8PID - chains J and A of the 9 polymer chains in the assembly; structure by electron microscopy, 3.00 A resolution.

[Chain J]
Molecule: DNA-directed RNA polymerase subunit beta'
Organism: Escherichia coli
Notes: EC 2.7.7.6
Reference sequence: P0A8T7 (RPOC_ECOLI); residue numbers follow UniProt; this construct covers 2-1407
Amino-acid sequence (1416 residues; each row starts with the number of its first residue):
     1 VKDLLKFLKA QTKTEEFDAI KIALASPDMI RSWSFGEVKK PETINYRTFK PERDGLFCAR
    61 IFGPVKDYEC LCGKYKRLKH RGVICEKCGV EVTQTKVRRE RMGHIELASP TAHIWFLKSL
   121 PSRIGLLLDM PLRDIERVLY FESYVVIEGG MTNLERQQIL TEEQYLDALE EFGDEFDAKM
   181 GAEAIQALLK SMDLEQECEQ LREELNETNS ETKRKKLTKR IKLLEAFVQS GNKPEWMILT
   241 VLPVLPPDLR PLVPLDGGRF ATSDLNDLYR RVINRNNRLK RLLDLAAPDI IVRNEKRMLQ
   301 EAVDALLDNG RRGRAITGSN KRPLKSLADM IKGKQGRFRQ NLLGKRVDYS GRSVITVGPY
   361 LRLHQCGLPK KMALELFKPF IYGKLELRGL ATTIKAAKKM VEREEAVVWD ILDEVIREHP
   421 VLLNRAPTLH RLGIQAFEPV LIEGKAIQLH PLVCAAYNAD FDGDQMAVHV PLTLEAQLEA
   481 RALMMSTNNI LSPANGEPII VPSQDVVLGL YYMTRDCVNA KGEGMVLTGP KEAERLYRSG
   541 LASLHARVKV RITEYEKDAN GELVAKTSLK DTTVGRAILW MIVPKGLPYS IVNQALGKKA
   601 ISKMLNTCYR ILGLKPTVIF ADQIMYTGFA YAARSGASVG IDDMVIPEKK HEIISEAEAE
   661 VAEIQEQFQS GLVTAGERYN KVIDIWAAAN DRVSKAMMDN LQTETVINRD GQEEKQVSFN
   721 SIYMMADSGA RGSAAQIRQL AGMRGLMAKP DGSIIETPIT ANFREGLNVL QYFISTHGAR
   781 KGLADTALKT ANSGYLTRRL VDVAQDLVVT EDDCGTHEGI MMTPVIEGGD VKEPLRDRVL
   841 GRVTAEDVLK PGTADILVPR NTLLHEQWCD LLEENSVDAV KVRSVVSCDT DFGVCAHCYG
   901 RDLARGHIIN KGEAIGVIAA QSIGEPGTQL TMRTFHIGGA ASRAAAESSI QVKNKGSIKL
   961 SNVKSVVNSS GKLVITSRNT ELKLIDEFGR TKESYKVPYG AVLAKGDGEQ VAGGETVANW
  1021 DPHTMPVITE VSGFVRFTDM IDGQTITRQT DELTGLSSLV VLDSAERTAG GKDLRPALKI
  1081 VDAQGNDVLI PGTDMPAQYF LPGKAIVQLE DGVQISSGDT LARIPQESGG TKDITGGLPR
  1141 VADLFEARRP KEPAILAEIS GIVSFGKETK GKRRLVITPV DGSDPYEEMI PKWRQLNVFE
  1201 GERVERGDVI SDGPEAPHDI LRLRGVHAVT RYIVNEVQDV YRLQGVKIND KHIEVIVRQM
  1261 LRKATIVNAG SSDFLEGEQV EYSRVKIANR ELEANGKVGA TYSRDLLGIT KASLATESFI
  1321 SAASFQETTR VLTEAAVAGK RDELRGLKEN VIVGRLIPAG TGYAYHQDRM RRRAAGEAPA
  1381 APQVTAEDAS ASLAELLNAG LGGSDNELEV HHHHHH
Unresolved in the structure: 1-15, 937-946, 1127-1133, 1376-1416
Construct notes: expression tag (1, 1408-1416)
UniProt features mapped onto this chain:
  - binding site (Zn(2+)): Cys70, Cys72, Cys85, Cys88, Cys814, Cys888, Cys895, Cys898
  - binding site (Mg(2+)): Asp460, Asp462, Asp464
  - modified residue: Lys983 (N6-acetyllysine)
  - mutagenesis: Gln504 (Q504P: Resistant to antibiotics salinamide A and B), Asn690 (N690D: Resistant to antibiotics salinamide A and B), Met697 (M697V: Resistant to antibiotics salinamide A and B), Ala735 (A735T: Resistant to antibiotics salinamide A and B), Arg738 (R738C/H/P/S: Resistant to antibiotics salinamide A and B), Ala748 (A748E: Resistant to antibiotics salinamide A and B), Pro758 (P758S/T: Resistant to antibiotics salinamide A and B), Phe763 (F763C: Resistant to antibiotics salinamide A and B), Ser775 (S775A: Resistant to antibiotics salinamide A and B), Ala779 (A779T/V: Resistant to antibiotics salinamide A and B), Arg780 (R780C: Resistant to antibiotics salinamide A and B), Gly782 (G782A/C: Resistant to antibiotics salinamide A and B), 1 further mutagenesis entry in UniProt
Bound ions: Zn2+ site 1: Cys70, Cys72, Cys85, Cys88; Mg2+: Asp460, Asp462 (shared with 2 residues of chain R); Zn2+ site 2: Cys814, Cys888, Cys895, Cys898

[Chain A]
Molecule: non-template DNA
Sequence (40 nucleotides; numbered 1 to 40; the number before each row is that of its first residue):
     1 CACCACCACG CGGGCGGTAG CGTGCTTTTT TCGATCTTCC
Unresolved in the structure: 1-2

[Interface between chain J and chain A]
Contacting residue pairs (20; chain J residue first):
  Glu42(J) with DC11(A), phosphate contact
  Arg47(J) with DA8(A), sugar contact; DC9(A), salt bridge to the phosphate
  Arg133(J) with DT31(A), hydrogen bond to the phosphate; DC32(A), salt bridge to the phosphate
  Arg270(J) with DG12(A), base contact; DG13(A), hydrogen bond to the base
  Arg271(J) with DG13(A), hydrogen bond to the base
  Asn274(J) with DG12(A), base contact
  Arg275(J) with DG12(A), sugar contact; DG13(A), salt bridge to the phosphate
  Arg278(J) with DG12(A), phosphate contact
  Arg314(J) with DG14(A), hydrogen bond to the base
  Arg1148(J) with DT27(A), hydrogen bond to the phosphate; DT28(A), salt bridge to the phosphate
  Lys1167(J) with DT38(A), salt bridge to the phosphate
  Thr1169(J) with DT37(A), phosphate contact
  Lys1170(J) with DC36(A), salt bridge to the phosphate; DT37(A), salt bridge to the phosphate
  Lys1311(J) with DT29(A), salt bridge to the phosphate
Also at the interface, not in a pair above, chain J (19 interface residues in all): Leu120, Pro121, Asp267, Lys321, Arg1174
Also at the interface, not in a pair above, chain A (16 interface residues in all): DC15, DT30

[Summary]
The interface between chain J and chain A involves 19 residues on one side and 16 on the other; the contacts
include 5 hydrogen bonds and 8 salt bridges. Among the polar pairs are Arg270(J)-DG13(A), Arg271(J)-DG13(A)
and Arg314(J)-DG14(A).
Here chain J is DNA-directed RNA polymerase subunit beta' (Escherichia coli) and chain A is non-template DNA.
Entry 8PID (backtracked E. coli transcription complex paused at ops site and bound to RfaH) was determined by
electron microscopy (same publication as 8PEN, 8PFG, 8PFJ, 8PH9, 8PHK, 8PIB, 8PIL and 8PIM).
